PDB entry 2ECU | X-ray diffraction, 1.30 A resolution | chains A and B

# Chain A (and B)
Name: flavin reductase (HpaC) of 4-hydroxyphenylacetate 3-monooxygnease
From: Thermus thermophilus
Notes: EC 1.6.8.-; chain B of this document is another copy of the same molecule, construct and numbering; everything in this record applies to it too
Reference sequence: Q5SJP7 (Q5SJP7_THET8); numbering as in UniProt (aligned over 1-149)
Amino-acid sequence (149 residues; numbered 1 to 149; the number before each row is that of its first residue):
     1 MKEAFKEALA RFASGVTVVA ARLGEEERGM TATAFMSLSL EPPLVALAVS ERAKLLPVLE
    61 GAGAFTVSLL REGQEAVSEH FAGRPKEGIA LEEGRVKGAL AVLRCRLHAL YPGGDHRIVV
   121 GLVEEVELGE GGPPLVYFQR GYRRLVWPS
Sequence notes: engineered mutation Gly-131 (Glu in Q5SJP7)
Ligand contacts: 1PG (2-(2-{2-[2-(2-methoxy-ethoxy)-ethoxy]-ethoxy}-ethoxy)-ethanol): Phe-5, Lys-6, Leu-9, Thr-33, Ala-34, Ala-48, His-116

# How chain A and chain B interact
Residue-residue contacts - 120 pairs, chain A then chain B:
  Lys-2(A) with Leu-40(B); Glu-41(B), salt bridge
  Ala-4(A) with Val-126(B)
  Phe-5(A) with Ser-39(B); Pro-43(B), hydrophobic; Leu-44(B); Val-123(B), hydrophobic; Val-126(B), hydrophobic
  Lys-6(A) with Leu-40(B)
  Glu-7(A) with Leu-128(B)
  Ala-8(A) with Leu-69(B); Ala-101(B), hydrophobic; Leu-103(B), hydrophobic; Val-126(B), hydrophobic; Leu-128(B)
  Leu-9(A) with Ser-37(B)
  Arg-11(A) with Leu-100(B), hydrogen bond (side chain-backbone); Leu-128(B); Gly-129(B), hydrogen bond (side chain-backbone)
  Phe-12(A) with Gly-15(B); Thr-17(B); Thr-33(B); Phe-35(B); Leu-69(B), hydrophobic
  Ala-13(A) with Ser-14(B); Gly-15(B), hydrogen bond (backbone-backbone)
  Ser-14(A) with Ala-13(B)
  Gly-15(A) with Phe-12(B); Ala-13(B), hydrogen bond (backbone-backbone)
  Thr-17(A) with Phe-12(B)
  Thr-33(A) with Phe-12(B)
  Ala-34(A) with Met-36(B); Ser-37(B)
  Phe-35(A) with Phe-12(B); Met-36(B)
  Met-36(A) with Ala-34(B); Phe-35(B); Met-36(B), hydrophobic; Leu-47(B); Ala-48(B)
  Ser-37(A) with Leu-9(B); Ala-34(B); Ala-48(B)
  Leu-38(A) with Ala-48(B), hydrophobic; Gly-113(B); Asp-115(B); His-116(B), hydrogen bond (backbone-side chain); Ile-118(B), hydrophobic
  Ser-39(A) with Phe-5(B); Gly-113(B); Gly-114(B); Asp-115(B), hydrogen bond (side chain-backbone)
  Leu-40(A) with Lys-2(B); Lys-6(B); Asp-115(B), hydrogen bond (backbone-side chain)
  Glu-41(A) with Lys-2(B), salt bridge; Asp-115(B), hydrogen bond (backbone-side chain)
  Pro-42(A) with Gly-114(B)
  Pro-43(A) with Lys-2(B); Phe-5(B), hydrophobic
  Leu-44(A) with Phe-5(B); Gly-113(B); Gly-114(B)
  Val-45(A) with Phe-5(B), hydrophobic
  Leu-47(A) with Met-36(B)
  Ala-48(A) with Met-36(B); Ser-37(B); Leu-38(B), hydrophobic
  Leu-69(A) with Ala-8(B); Arg-11(B); Phe-12(B), hydrophobic
  Leu-100(A) with Arg-11(B), hydrogen bond (backbone-side chain)
  Ala-101(A) with Ala-8(B), hydrophobic
  Leu-103(A) with Ala-8(B), hydrophobic
  Tyr-111(A) with Tyr-111(B), hydrophobic; Pro-112(B)
  Pro-112(A) with Tyr-111(B)
  Gly-113(A) with Leu-38(B); Ser-39(B); Leu-44(B)
  Gly-114(A) with Ser-39(B); Pro-42(B); Leu-44(B)
  Asp-115(A) with Leu-38(B); Ser-39(B), hydrogen bond (backbone-side chain); Leu-40(B), hydrogen bond (side chain-backbone); Glu-41(B), hydrogen bond (side chain-backbone)
  His-116(A) with Leu-38(B), hydrogen bond (side chain-backbone)
  Ile-118(A) with Leu-38(B), hydrophobic; Val-120(B), hydrophobic
  Val-120(A) with Ile-118(B), hydrophobic
  Val-123(A) with Phe-5(B), hydrophobic
  Val-126(A) with Ala-4(B); Phe-5(B), hydrophobic
  Leu-128(A) with Glu-7(B); Ala-8(B); Arg-11(B)
  Gly-129(A) with Arg-11(B), hydrogen bond (backbone-side chain)
  Glu-130(A) with Arg-11(B)
  Gly-132(A) with Phe-138(B)
  Pro-134(A) with Phe-138(B)
  Phe-138(A) with Gly-132(B); Pro-134(B); Leu-145(B), hydrophobic; Trp-147(B), hydrophobic
  Gln-139(A) with Trp-147(B)
  Arg-143(A) with Trp-147(B); Ser-149(B), hydrogen bond (side chain-backbone)
  Arg-144(A) with Leu-145(B); Val-146(B), hydrogen bond (backbone-backbone)
  Leu-145(A) with Val-136(B), hydrophobic; Phe-138(B), hydrophobic; Arg-144(B); Leu-145(B), hydrophobic; Val-146(B)
  Val-146(A) with Arg-144(B), hydrogen bond (backbone-backbone); Leu-145(B); Val-146(B)
  Trp-147(A) with Phe-138(B), hydrophobic; Arg-143(B)
Interface residues without a listed pair, chain A (58 interface residues in all): Val-16, Ala-46, Val-136, Tyr-142
Interface residues without a listed pair, chain B (60 interface residues in all): Val-16, Val-45, Ala-46, Glu-130, Gly-131, Pro-133, Gln-139

# Overview
Chain A and chain B form an interface of 58 and 60 residues respectively, with 17 hydrogen bonds and 2 salt
bridges. Among the polar pairs are Lys-2(A)/Glu-41(B), Arg-11(A)/Leu-100(B) and Arg-11(A)/Gly-129(B). Chain A
binds compound 1PG.
Both chains are flavin reductase (HpaC) of 4-hydroxyphenylacetate 3-monooxygnease (Thermus thermophilus).
Entry 2ECU (Crystal structure of flavin reductase component (HpaC) of 4-hydroxyphenylacetate 3-monooxygenase)
was determined by X-ray diffraction (same publication as 2ECR and 2ED4).
